5Y7G - chains A and E of the 4 polymer chains in the assembly; structure by X-ray diffraction, 3.40 A resolution.

Chain A:
Protein: Fanconi-associated nuclease 1 homolog
From: Pseudomonas aeruginosa (strain ATCC 15692 / DSM 22644 / CIP 104116 / JCM 14847 / LMG 12228 / 1C / PRS 101 / PAO1)
Notes: EC 3.1.4.1
UniProt: Q9I2N0 (FAN1_PSEAE); residue numbers follow UniProt; this construct covers 1-559
Amino-acid sequence (580 residues; numbered -20 to 559; the number before each row is that of its first residue; numbers below 1 keep their minus sign (Met-20 is residue -20)):
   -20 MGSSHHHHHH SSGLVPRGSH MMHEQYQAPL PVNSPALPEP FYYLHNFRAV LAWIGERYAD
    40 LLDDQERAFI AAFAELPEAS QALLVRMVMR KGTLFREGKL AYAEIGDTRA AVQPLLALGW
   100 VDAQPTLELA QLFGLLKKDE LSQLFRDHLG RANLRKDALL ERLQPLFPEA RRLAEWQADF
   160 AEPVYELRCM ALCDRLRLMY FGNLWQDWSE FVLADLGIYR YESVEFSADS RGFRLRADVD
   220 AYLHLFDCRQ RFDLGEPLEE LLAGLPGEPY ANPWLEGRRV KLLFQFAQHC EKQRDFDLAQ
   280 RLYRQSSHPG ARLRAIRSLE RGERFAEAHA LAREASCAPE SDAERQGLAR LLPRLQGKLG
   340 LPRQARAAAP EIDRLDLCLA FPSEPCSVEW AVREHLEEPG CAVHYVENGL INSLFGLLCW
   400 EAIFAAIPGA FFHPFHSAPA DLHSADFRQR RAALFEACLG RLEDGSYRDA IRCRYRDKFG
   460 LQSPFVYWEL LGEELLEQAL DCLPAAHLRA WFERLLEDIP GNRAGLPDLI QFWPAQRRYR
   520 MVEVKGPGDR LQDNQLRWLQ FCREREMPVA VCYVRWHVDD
Unresolved in the structure: -20 to 14, 557-559
Construct notes: expression tag (-20 to 0)
Metal / ion sites: Ca2+ site 1: Glu368, Asp507, Glu522, Val523 (shared with 1 residue of chain J); Ca2+ site 2: Glu386, Asp507 (shared with 2 residues of chain J)
Curated features (UniProtKB/Swiss-Prot):
  - binding site (Mn(2+)): Glu386, Asp507, Glu522, Val523
  - mutagenesis: Arg65 to Arg69 (Impaired ability to incise a 5' flap structure), Trp184 (W184A: No effect on nuclease activity), Val191 to Ile197 (Decreased nuclease activity), Val191 to Leu192 (Decreased nuclease activity), Trp253 (W253P: Weak nuclease activity), Leu421 (L421R: Strongly decreased nuclease activity), Asp507 (D507A: Loss of nuclease activity), Glu522 (E522A: Loss of nuclease activity), Lys524 (K524A: Loss of nuclease activity), Gln534 (Q534A: Loss of function)
Reported in the primary citation:
  - binding site for the 14-nt DNA strand: Arg228, Lys260
  - binding site for the 14-nt DNA strand: Lys260
  - binding site for the 14-nt DNA strand: Lys260
  - mutagenesis - R228A: unchanged catalytic activity
  - mutagenesis - R228A/K260A, K260A: decreased catalytic activity on ICL-9/G3
  - mutagenesis - R228A/K260A, K260A: decreased catalytic activity on ICL-3/G3

Chain E:
Molecule: 24-nt DNA strand
Sequence (24 nucleotides; numbered 1 to 24; the number before each row is that of its first residue):
     1 GAATGTGTGT CTCAATCCCA ACTT

Interface between chain A and chain E:
Pairs across the interface - 24 pairs, chain A then chain E:
  Lys78(A) - DC18(E)  phosphate contact
  Lys78(A) - DC19(E)  salt bridge to the phosphate
  Lys116(A) - DC19(E)  salt bridge to the phosphate
  Lys116(A) - DA20(E)  phosphate contact
  Lys117(A) - DA20(E)  hydrogen bond to the phosphate
  Lys117(A) - DA21(E)  phosphate contact
  Arg134(A) - DA21(E)  phosphate contact
  Arg134(A) - DC22(E)  salt bridge to the phosphate
  Lys135(A) - DA20(E)  salt bridge to the phosphate
  Lys135(A) - DA21(E)  hydrogen bond to the phosphate
  Asp136(A) - DA21(E)  phosphate contact
  Leu192(A) - DC13(E)  base contact
  Ile197(A) - DC13(E)  sugar contact
  Lys271(A) - DT6(E)  salt bridge to the phosphate
  Arg293(A) - DG5(E)  salt bridge to the phosphate
  Arg296(A) - DT4(E)  hydrogen bond to the phosphate
  Arg296(A) - DG5(E)  salt bridge to the phosphate
  Arg300(A) - DG5(E)  salt bridge to the phosphate
  Arg329(A) - DA3(E)  phosphate contact
  Arg329(A) - DT4(E)  salt bridge to the phosphate
  Arg333(A) - DT4(E)  salt bridge to the phosphate
  Arg345(A) - DA3(E)  salt bridge to the phosphate
  Glu468(A) - DT12(E)  phosphate contact
  Arg529(A) - DA2(E)  salt bridge to the phosphate
Interface residues without a listed pair, chain A (19 interface residues in all): Leu115, Glu270
Interface residues without a listed pair, chain E (14 interface residues in all): DG7, DC11

Summary:
19 residues of chain A face 14 of chain E across their interface, with 3 hydrogen bonds and 12 salt bridges.
Among the polar pairs are Lys117(A)-DA20(E), Lys135(A)-DA21(E) and Arg296(A)-DT4(E). The paper reports a
binding site for the 14-nt DNA strand at Arg228(A) and Lys260(A); R228A/K260A and K260A of chain A reduce
catalytic activity on ICL-9/G3.
Here chain A is Fanconi-associated nuclease 1 homolog (Pseudomonas aeruginosa (strain ATCC 15692 / DSM 22644 /
CIP 104116 / JCM 14847 / LMG 12228 / 1C / PRS 101 / PAO1)) and chain E is a 24-nt DNA strand. Entry 5Y7G
(Crystal structure of paFAN1 bound to 1nt 5'flap DNA with gap) was determined by X-ray diffraction together
with 5Y7Q and 5Z6W from the same study.
